Entry 9FGQ (electron microscopy, 2.50 A resolution); this record covers chains G and I of the 12 polymer chains in the assembly.

[Chain G]
Name: Histone H2A type 2-A
Organism: Homo sapiens
UniProt: Q6FI13 (H2A2A_HUMAN); residues 0-129 here correspond to UniProt positions 1-130 (UniProt number = residue number + 1)
Sequence (130 residues; numbered 0 to 129; the number before each row is that of its first residue; numbering starts at 0):
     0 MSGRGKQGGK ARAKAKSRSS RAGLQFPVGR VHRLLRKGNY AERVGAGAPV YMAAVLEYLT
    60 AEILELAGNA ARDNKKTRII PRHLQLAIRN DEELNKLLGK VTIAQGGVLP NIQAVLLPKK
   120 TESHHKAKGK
Not modelled in the structure: 0-10, 118-129

[Chain I]
Molecule: 211-nt DNA strand
Organism: Homo sapiens
Sequence (211 nucleotides; row label = number of the first residue in the row; numbers below 1 keep their minus sign (DA-105 is residue -105)):
  -105 ATCTTAGCGC GGTGAGTTCA AATACCCGGC AAATCGAGAA TCCCGGTGCC GAGGCCGCTC
   -45 AATTGGTCGT AGACAGCTCT AGCACCGCTT AAACGCACGT ACGCGCTGTC CCCCGCGTTT
    15 TAACCGCCAA GGGGATTACT CCCTAGTCTC CAGGCACGTG TCAGATATAT ACATCCGATT
    75 TGCCGGGTAT TTGAACTCAC CGCGCTAAGA T
Not modelled in the structure: -105 to -60, 73-105

[Chain G / chain I interface]
Contacting residue pairs (16; chain G residue first):
  Arg11(G) with DT43(I), hydrogen bond to the base; DC44(I), hydrogen bond to the base
  Lys13(G) with DA46(I), phosphate contact
  Arg29(G) with DC49(I), salt bridge to the phosphate
  Arg42(G) with DT38(I), phosphate contact; DA39(I), phosphate contact
  Val43(G) with DT38(I), sugar contact; DA39(I), hydrogen bond to the phosphate
  Gly44(G) with DT38(I), phosphate contact
  Ala45(G) with DT38(I), phosphate contact
  Lys75(G) with DG58(I), sugar contact; DA59(I), salt bridge to the phosphate
  Thr76(G) with DA57(I), phosphate contact; DG58(I), hydrogen bond to the phosphate
  Arg77(G) with DA57(I), sugar contact; DG58(I), hydrogen bond to the phosphate
Also at the interface, not in a pair above, chain G (11 interface residues in all): Glu41
Also at the interface, not in a pair above, chain I (10 interface residues in all): DG48

[In short]
Chain G and chain I form an interface of 11 and 10 residues respectively, with 5 hydrogen bonds and 2 salt
bridges. Polar contacts include Arg11(G)-DT43(I), Arg11(G)-DC44(I) and Val43(G)-DA39(I).
Here chain G is Histone H2A type 2-A and chain I is a 211-nt DNA strand, both from Homo sapiens. Entry 9FGQ
(Structure of human APC3loop 375-381 bound to the NCP) was determined by electron microscopy together with
9FH9 from the same study.
